Entry 1Z4X (X-ray diffraction, 2.50 A resolution); this record covers chain A.

Chain A:
Protein: Hemagglutinin-neuraminidase
From: Simian virus 5
Notes: EC 3.2.1.18; fragment: Extracellular domain
UniProt: P04850 (HEMA_SV5); residues 37-565 here = UniProt positions 37-565
Sequence (532 residues; numbered 34 to 565; the number before each row is that of its first residue):
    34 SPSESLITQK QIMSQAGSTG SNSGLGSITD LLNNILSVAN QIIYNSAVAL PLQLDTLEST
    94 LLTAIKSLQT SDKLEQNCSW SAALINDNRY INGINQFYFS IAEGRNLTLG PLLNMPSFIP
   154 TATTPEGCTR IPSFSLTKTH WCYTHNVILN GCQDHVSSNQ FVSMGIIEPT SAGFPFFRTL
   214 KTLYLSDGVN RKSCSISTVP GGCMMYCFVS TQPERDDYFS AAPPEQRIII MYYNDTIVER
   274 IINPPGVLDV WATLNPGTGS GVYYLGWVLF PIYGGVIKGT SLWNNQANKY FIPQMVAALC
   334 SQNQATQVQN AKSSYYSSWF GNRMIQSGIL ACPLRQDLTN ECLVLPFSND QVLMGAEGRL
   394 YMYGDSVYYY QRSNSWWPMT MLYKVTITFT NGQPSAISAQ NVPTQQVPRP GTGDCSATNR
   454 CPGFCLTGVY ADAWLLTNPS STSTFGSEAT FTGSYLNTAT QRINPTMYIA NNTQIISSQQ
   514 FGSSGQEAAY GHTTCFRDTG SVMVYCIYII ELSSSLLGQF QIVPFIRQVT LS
Disordered / not traced: 34-117
Disulfides: Cys161-Cys185, Cys175-Cys236, Cys227-Cys240, Cys365-Cys375, Cys448-Cys458, Cys528-Cys539
Covalently attached groups: N-acetylglucosamine (NAG) linked to Asn267, Asn504
Modified positions: Asn139 (glycosylation site)
Differences from the reference sequence: cloning artifact (34-36)
Bound ions: Ca2+: Asp250, Ser253, Ala255, Ala285
Residues lining bound ligands: N-acetylglucosamine (NAG; 2-acetamido-2-deoxy-beta-D-glucopyranose): Ala135, Glu136, Asn139, Leu564
Swiss-Prot annotation at these positions:
  - region: Asn223 to Ser228 (Involved in neuraminidase activity)
  - glycosylation (N-linked (GlcNAc...) asparagine): Asn139, Asn267, Asn504
What the authors report for this chain:
  - binding site for beta-D-galactopyranose: Arg495
  - binding site for N-acetyl-alpha-neuraminic acid: Arg495, Tyr523
  - contacts within the chain: Arg405-Tyr523 (hydrogen bond), Arg163-Glu544
  - binding site for alpha-D-glucopyranose: Leu459
  - catalytic residues: Glu390, Tyr523 (proposed by the authors, not directly observed)

Overview:
Bound to chain A: N-acetylglucosamine. Covalently linked N-acetylglucosamine: at Asn267 and Asn504. The Ca2+
site is built by Asp250, Ser253, Ala255 and Ala285. The paper reports catalytic residues Glu390 and Tyr523; a
binding site for N-acetyl-alpha-neuraminic acid at Arg495 and Tyr523.
Chain A is Hemagglutinin-neuraminidase (Simian virus 5); the structure, Parainfluenza Virus 5 (SV5)
Hemagglutinin-Neuraminidase (HN) with ligand Sialyllactose (soaked with Sialyllactose, pH8.0), was determined
by X-ray diffraction, deposited together with 1Z4V, 1Z4W, 1Z4Y, 1Z4Z and 1Z50.
